PDB entry 4QRP | X-ray diffraction, 2.90 A resolution | chains A and D of the 5 polymer chains in the assembly

Chain A:
Name: HLA class I histocompatibility antigen, B-8 alpha chain
Source organism: Homo sapiens
UniProt: P30460 (1B08_HUMAN); residues 1-276 here correspond to UniProt positions 25-300 (UniProt number = residue number + 24)
Sequence (276 residues; row label = number of the first residue in the row):
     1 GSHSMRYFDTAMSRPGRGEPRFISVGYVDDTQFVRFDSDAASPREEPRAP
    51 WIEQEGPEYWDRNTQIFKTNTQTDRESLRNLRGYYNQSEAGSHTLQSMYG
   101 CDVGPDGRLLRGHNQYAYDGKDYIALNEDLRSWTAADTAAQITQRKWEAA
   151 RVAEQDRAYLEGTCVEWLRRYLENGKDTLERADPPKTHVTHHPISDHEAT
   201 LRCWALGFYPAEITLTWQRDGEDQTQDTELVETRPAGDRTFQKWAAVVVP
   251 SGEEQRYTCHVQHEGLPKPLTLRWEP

Chain D:
Name: DD31 TCR alpha chain
Source organism: Homo sapiens
Sequence (206 residues; each row starts with the number of its first residue; note: 14 numbers in that range are skipped by the numbering (no residue carries them; nothing is unmodelled there); numbering starts at 0):
     0 MGDSVTQMEGPVTLSEEAFLTINCTYTATGYPS
    39 LFWYVQYPGEGLQLLLKATKADDK
    66 GSN
    74 KGFEATYRKETTSFHLEKGSVQVSDSAVYFCALSDPVNDMRFGAGTRLTV
   124 KPNIQNPDPAVYQLRDSKSSDKSVCLFTDFDSQTNVSQSKDSDVYITDKC
   174 VLDMRSMDFKSNSAVAWSNKSDFACANAFNNSIIPEDTFFPSPESS
Not modelled in the structure: 217-219
What the authors report for this chain:
  - conformationally variable residues (loop rearrangement): Asp108, Val110, Asn111, Asp112

How chain A and chain D interact:
Pairs across the interface - 17 pairs, chain A then chain D:
  Glu55(A) with Met0(D)
  Glu58(A) with Met0(D)
  Tyr59(A) with Met0(D), hydrophobic
  Arg62(A) with Met0(D); Val110(D); Asn111(D), hydrogen bond
  Gln65(A) with Asp112(D)
  Ile66(A) with Val110(D)
  Glu154(A) with Lys58(D), salt bridge
  Gln155(A) with Pro109(D)
  Ala158(A) with Tyr30(D)
  Glu161(A) with Tyr30(D)
  Gly162(A) with Tyr30(D)
  Thr163(A) with Thr28(D); Pro109(D); Val110(D)
  Trp167(A) with Met0(D), hydrophobic
Other interface residues (no listed pair), chain A (15 interface residues in all): Tyr159, Glu166
Other interface residues (no listed pair), chain D (9 interface residues in all): Gly29
From the paper, about this interface:
  - specific contacts: Gln155(A)-Pro109(D), Thr163(A)-Pro109(D)
  - interface residues, chain A: Arg62(A), Gln65(A), Glu161(A), Glu166(A)
  - interface residues, chain D: Asn111(D), Asp112(D)

In short:
Chain A and chain D form an interface of 15 and 9 residues respectively, with 1 hydrogen bond and 1 salt
bridge. Polar pairs include Glu154(A)-Lys58(D) and Arg62(A)-Asn111(D). The paper describes contacts between
Gln155(A) and Pro109(D) and Thr163(A) and Pro109(D). From the paper: interface residues Arg62(A), Gln65(A) and
Asn111(D) among others; conformational variability at Asp108(D), Val110(D) and Asn111(D) among others.
Chain A is HLA class I histocompatibility antigen, B-8 alpha chain and chain D is DD31 TCR alpha chain, both
from Homo sapiens; the structure, Crystal Structure of HLA B*0801 in complex with HSKKKCDEL and DD31 TCR, was
determined by X-ray diffraction (same publication as 4QRQ).
